PDB entry 4JBL | X-ray diffraction, 2.00 A resolution | chains A and B

# Chain A (and B)
Name: Cysteine synthase
From: Entamoeba histolytica
Notes: EC 2.5.1.47; chain B of this document is another copy of the same molecule, construct and numbering; everything in this record applies to it too
UniProtKB: O15570 (O15570_ENTHI); numbering as in UniProt (aligned over 1-337)
Amino-acid sequence (339 residues; row label = number of the first residue in the row):
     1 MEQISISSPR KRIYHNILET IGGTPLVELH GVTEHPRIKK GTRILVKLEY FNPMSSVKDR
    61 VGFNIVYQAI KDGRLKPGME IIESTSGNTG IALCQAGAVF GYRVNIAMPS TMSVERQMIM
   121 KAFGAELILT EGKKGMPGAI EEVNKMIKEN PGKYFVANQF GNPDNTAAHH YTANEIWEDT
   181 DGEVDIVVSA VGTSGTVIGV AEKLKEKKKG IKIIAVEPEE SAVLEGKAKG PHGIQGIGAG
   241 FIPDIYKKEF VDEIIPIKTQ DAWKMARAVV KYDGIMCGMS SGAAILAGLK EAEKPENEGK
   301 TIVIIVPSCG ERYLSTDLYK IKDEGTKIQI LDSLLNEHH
Modified residues: Lys58 ((2S)-2-amino-6-[[3-hydroxy-2-methyl-5-(phosphonooxymethyl)pyridin-4-yl]methylideneamino]hexanoic acid; LLP)
Differences from the reference sequence: expression tag (338-339)

# Chain A / chain B interface
Pairs across the interface (142):
  Met1(A) - Tyr67(B)  hydrophobic
  Met1(A) - Ile70(B)  hydrophobic
  Met1(A) - Phe100(B)  hydrophobic
  Glu2(A) - Tyr67(B)  hydrogen bond (backbone-side chain)
  Gln3(A) - Tyr67(B)  hydrogen bond
  Gln3(A) - Lys71(B)
  Ile4(A) - Asn16(B)
  Ile4(A) - Glu19(B)
  Ile4(A) - Phe63(B)  hydrophobic
  Ile4(A) - Tyr67(B)  hydrogen bond (backbone-side chain)
  Ser5(A) - Arg12(B)  hydrogen bond (backbone-side chain)
  Ser5(A) - Glu19(B)
  Ile6(A) - Arg12(B)  hydrogen bond (backbone-side chain)
  Ile6(A) - Leu18(B)
  Ile6(A) - Glu19(B)
  Ile6(A) - Ile21(B)
  Ile6(A) - Phe63(B)  hydrophobic
  Ile6(A) - Tyr171(B)  hydrophobic
  Ser7(A) - Arg12(B)
  Ser7(A) - Tyr14(B)
  Ser7(A) - Glu19(B)  hydrogen bond (side chain-backbone)
  Ser7(A) - Thr20(B)
  Ser7(A) - Ile21(B)  hydrogen bond (backbone-backbone)
  Ser7(A) - Gly22(B)
  Ser7(A) - Gly23(B)
  Ser8(A) - Gly23(B)
  Pro9(A) - Glu175(B)
  Pro9(A) - Asp179(B)
  Arg10(A) - Arg10(B)
  Arg10(A) - Gly23(B)  hydrogen bond (side chain-backbone)
  Arg10(A) - Thr24(B)
  Arg10(A) - Pro25(B)
  Arg10(A) - Phe51(B)
  Arg10(A) - Asp179(B)
  Lys11(A) - Glu178(B)  salt bridge
  Lys11(A) - Asp179(B)  hydrogen bond (backbone-side chain)
  Arg12(A) - Ser5(B)  hydrogen bond (side chain-backbone)
  Arg12(A) - Ile6(B)
  Arg12(A) - Asp179(B)
  Ile13(A) - Leu26(B)
  Ile13(A) - Glu28(B)
  Ile13(A) - Arg43(B)
  Ile13(A) - Asp179(B)
  Tyr14(A) - Ser7(B)
  Tyr14(A) - Pro25(B)  hydrophobic
  Tyr14(A) - Leu26(B)  hydrogen bond (backbone-backbone)
  Tyr14(A) - Val27(B)
  Tyr14(A) - Glu28(B)  hydrogen bond (backbone-backbone)
  His15(A) - Glu28(B)  salt bridge
  His15(A) - His30(B)  hydrogen bond (backbone-side chain)
  Asn16(A) - Ile4(B)
  Asn16(A) - Val27(B)
  Ile17(A) - Val27(B)
  Ile17(A) - Leu48(B)  hydrophobic
  Ile17(A) - Asp273(B)
  Ile17(A) - Gly274(B)
  Ile17(A) - Ile275(B)  hydrophobic
  Leu18(A) - Ile6(B)
  Glu19(A) - Ile4(B)
  Glu19(A) - Ser5(B)
  Glu19(A) - Ile6(B)
  Glu19(A) - Ser7(B)  hydrogen bond (backbone-side chain)
  Thr20(A) - Ser7(B)
  Thr20(A) - Pro25(B)
  Thr20(A) - Val27(B)
  Thr20(A) - Phe51(B)
  Ile21(A) - Ile6(B)
  Ile21(A) - Ser7(B)  hydrogen bond (backbone-backbone)
  Gly22(A) - Ser7(B)
  Gly23(A) - Ser7(B)
  Gly23(A) - Ser8(B)
  Gly23(A) - Arg10(B)  hydrogen bond (backbone-side chain)
  Thr24(A) - Arg10(B)
  Pro25(A) - Arg10(B)
  Pro25(A) - Tyr14(B)  hydrophobic
  Pro25(A) - Thr20(B)
  Leu26(A) - Ile13(B)
  Leu26(A) - Tyr14(B)  hydrogen bond (backbone-backbone)
  Val27(A) - Tyr14(B)
  Val27(A) - Asn16(B)
  Val27(A) - Ile17(B)
  Val27(A) - Thr20(B)
  Glu28(A) - Ile13(B)
  Glu28(A) - Tyr14(B)  hydrogen bond (backbone-backbone)
  Glu28(A) - His15(B)  salt bridge
  His30(A) - His15(B)  hydrogen bond (side chain-backbone)
  Arg43(A) - Ile13(B)
  Leu45(A) - Ile13(B)  hydrophobic
  Leu48(A) - Ile17(B)  hydrophobic
  Tyr50(A) - Pro53(B)
  Phe51(A) - Arg10(B)
  Phe51(A) - Thr20(B)
  Phe51(A) - Phe51(B)
  Phe51(A) - Pro53(B)  hydrophobic
  Pro53(A) - Tyr50(B)
  Pro53(A) - Phe51(B)  hydrophobic
  Met54(A) - Met276(B)  hydrophobic
  Phe63(A) - Ile4(B)  hydrophobic
  Phe63(A) - Ile6(B)  hydrophobic
  Tyr67(A) - Gln3(B)
  Tyr67(A) - Ile4(B)  hydrogen bond (side chain-backbone)
  Ala98(A) - Gly274(B)
  Val99(A) - Asp273(B)
  Phe100(A) - Ile4(B)  hydrophobic
  Glu115(A) - Leu314(B)
  Met118(A) - Leu314(B)
  Ile119(A) - Leu314(B)  hydrophobic
  Lys121(A) - Lys322(B)
  Ala122(A) - Val270(B)
  Ala122(A) - Lys271(B)
  Ala122(A) - Tyr319(B)  hydrophobic
  Phe123(A) - Val270(B)  hydrophobic
  Phe123(A) - Gly274(B)
  Phe123(A) - Met276(B)  hydrophobic
  Tyr171(A) - Ile6(B)  hydrophobic
  Glu175(A) - Pro9(B)
  Glu178(A) - Pro9(B)
  Glu178(A) - Lys11(B)
  Asp179(A) - Pro9(B)
  Asp179(A) - Arg10(B)
  Asp179(A) - Lys11(B)  hydrogen bond (side chain-backbone)
  Asp179(A) - Arg12(B)
  Asp179(A) - Ile13(B)
  Val270(A) - Ala98(B)
  Val270(A) - Ala122(B)
  Val270(A) - Phe123(B)  hydrophobic
  Lys271(A) - Ala98(B)
  Lys271(A) - Phe123(B)
  Asp273(A) - Val99(B)
  Gly274(A) - Ile17(B)
  Gly274(A) - Ala98(B)
  Gly274(A) - Phe123(B)
  Ile275(A) - Ile17(B)  hydrophobic
  Met276(A) - Met54(B)  hydrophobic
  Met276(A) - Phe123(B)  hydrophobic
  Glu311(A) - Ile119(B)
  Glu311(A) - Arg312(B)  salt bridge
  Arg312(A) - Glu311(B)  salt bridge
  Leu314(A) - Glu115(B)
  Leu314(A) - Met118(B)  hydrophobic
  Leu314(A) - Ile119(B)  hydrophobic
  Tyr319(A) - Ala122(B)  hydrophobic
Also at the interface, not in a pair above, chain A (66 interface residues in all): Gln95, Gly124, Asn174, Thr180, Tyr272
Also at the interface, not in a pair above, chain B (68 interface residues in all): Leu45, Ser55, Arg60, Gln95, Lys121, Asn174, Thr180, Tyr272

# In short
66 residues of chain A face 68 of chain B across their interface, with 21 hydrogen bonds and 5 salt bridges.
Polar pairs include Lys11(A)-Glu178(B), His15(A)-Glu28(B) and Glu311(A)-Arg312(B).
Chain A and chain B are both Cysteine synthase (Entamoeba histolytica); the structure, Crystal structure of
O-Acetyl Serine Sulfhydrylase from Entamoeba histolytica in complex with Methionine, was determined by X-ray
diffraction (same publication as 4IL5 and 4JBN).
